6QL7 - chains F and R of the 18 polymer chains in the assembly; structure by X-ray diffraction, 4.60 A resolution (low resolution: residue-level contacts below are approximate; hydrogen-bond / salt-bridge calls are withheld).

== Chain F ==
Molecule: Fatty acid synthase subunit alpha
Source organism: Saccharomyces cerevisiae (strain ATCC 204508 / S288c)
Notes: EC 2.3.1.86, 1.1.1.100, 2.3.1.41
Reference sequence: P19097 (FAS2_YEAST); residues 1-1887 here = UniProt positions 1-1887
Sequence (1887 residues; each row starts with the number of its first residue):
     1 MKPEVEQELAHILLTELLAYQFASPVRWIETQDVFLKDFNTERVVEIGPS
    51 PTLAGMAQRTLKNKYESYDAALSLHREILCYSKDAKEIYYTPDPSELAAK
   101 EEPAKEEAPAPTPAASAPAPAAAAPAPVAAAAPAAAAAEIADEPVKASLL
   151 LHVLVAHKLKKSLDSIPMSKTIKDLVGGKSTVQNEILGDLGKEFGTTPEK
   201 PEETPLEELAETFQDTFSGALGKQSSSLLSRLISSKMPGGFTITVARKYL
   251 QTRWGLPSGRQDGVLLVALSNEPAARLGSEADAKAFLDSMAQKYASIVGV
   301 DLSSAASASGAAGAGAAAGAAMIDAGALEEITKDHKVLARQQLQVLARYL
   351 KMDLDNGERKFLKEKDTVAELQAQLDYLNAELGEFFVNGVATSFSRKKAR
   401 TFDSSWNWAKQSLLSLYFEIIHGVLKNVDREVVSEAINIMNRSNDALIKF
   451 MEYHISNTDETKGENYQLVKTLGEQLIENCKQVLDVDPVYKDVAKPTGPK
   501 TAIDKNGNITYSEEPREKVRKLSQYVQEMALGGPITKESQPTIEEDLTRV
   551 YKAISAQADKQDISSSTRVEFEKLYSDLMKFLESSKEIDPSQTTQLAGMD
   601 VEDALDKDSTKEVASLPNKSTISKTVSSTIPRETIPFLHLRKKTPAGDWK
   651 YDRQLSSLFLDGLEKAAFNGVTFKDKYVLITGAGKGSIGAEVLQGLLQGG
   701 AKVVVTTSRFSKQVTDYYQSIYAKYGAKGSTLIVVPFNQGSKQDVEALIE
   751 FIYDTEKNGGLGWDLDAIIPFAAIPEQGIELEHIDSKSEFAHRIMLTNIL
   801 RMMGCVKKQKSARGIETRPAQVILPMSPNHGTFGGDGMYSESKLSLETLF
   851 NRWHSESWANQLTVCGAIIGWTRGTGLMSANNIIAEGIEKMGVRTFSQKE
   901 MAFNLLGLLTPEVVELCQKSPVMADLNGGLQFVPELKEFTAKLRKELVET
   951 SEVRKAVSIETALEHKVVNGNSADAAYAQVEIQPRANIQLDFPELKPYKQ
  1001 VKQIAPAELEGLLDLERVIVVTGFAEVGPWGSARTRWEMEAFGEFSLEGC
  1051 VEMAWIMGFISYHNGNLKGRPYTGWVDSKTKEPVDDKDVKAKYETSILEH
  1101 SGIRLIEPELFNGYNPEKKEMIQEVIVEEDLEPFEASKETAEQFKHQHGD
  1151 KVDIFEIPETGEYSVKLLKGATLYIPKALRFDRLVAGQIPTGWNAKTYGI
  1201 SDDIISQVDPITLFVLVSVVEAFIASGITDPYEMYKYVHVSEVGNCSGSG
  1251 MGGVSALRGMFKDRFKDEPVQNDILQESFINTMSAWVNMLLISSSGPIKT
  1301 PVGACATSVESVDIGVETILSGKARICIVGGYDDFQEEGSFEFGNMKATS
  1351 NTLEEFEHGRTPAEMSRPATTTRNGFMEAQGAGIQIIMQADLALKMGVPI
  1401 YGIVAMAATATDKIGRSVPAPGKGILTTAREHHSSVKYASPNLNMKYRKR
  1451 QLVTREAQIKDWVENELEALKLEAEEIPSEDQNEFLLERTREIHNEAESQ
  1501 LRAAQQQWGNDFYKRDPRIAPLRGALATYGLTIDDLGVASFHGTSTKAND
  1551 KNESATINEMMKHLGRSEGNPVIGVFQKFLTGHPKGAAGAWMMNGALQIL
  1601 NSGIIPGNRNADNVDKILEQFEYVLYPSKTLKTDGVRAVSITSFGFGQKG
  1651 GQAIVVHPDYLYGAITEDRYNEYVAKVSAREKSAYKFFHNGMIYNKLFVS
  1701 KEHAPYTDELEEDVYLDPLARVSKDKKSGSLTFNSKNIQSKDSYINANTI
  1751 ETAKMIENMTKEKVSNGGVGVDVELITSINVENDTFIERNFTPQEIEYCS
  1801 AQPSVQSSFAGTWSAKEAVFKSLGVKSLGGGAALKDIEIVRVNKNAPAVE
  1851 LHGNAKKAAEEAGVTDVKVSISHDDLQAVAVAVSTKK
Not modelled in the structure: 96-139, 303-327, 542-598, 1887
UniProt features mapped onto this chain:
  - active site (For beta-ketoacyl synthase activity): C1305, H1542, H1583
  - binding site (acetyl-CoA): D1772 to E1774, Y1798, S1808, E1817 to S1827, R1841 to K1844, I1871 to H1873
  - binding site (Mg(2+)): D1772, V1773, E1774, S1872, H1873
  - modified residue: S50 (Phosphoserine), S180 (O-(pantetheine 4'-phosphoryl)serine), S523 (Phosphoserine), S958 (Phosphoserine), S1440 (Phosphoserine)
  - cross-link: K37 (Glycyl lysine isopeptide (Lys-Gly) (interchain with G-Cter in ubiquitin))

== Chain R ==
Molecule: Translation machinery-associated protein 17
Source organism: Saccharomyces cerevisiae (strain ATCC 204508 / S288c)
Reference sequence: Q12513 (TMA17_YEAST); numbering as in UniProt (aligned over 1-150)
Sequence (150 residues; each row starts with the number of its first residue):
     1 MCSAGGIRRPIQIEEFKTAISGMSDMELAQIKTEIENSINHLQRSNARLG
    51 KYIAKLEGADDRLEADDSDDLENIDSGDLALYKDSVRENEIVLNNYNERV
   101 DALEQETVYRKTGHGKSKHEVEAKDNTNKGPDVDMDNSNVDVVTPNSIFI
Not modelled in the structure: 1-2, 60-75, 114-132
UniProt features mapped onto this chain:
  - modified residue (Phosphoserine): S24, S68

== Interface between chain F and chain R ==
Residue-residue contacts - 18 pairs, chain F then chain R:
  G682(F) - M135(R)
  G682(F) - D136(R)
  G682(F) - N137(R)
  G684(F) - D136(R)
  G684(F) - N137(R)
  G684(F) - S138(R)
  K685(F) - S138(R)
  S687(F) - N137(R)
  S708(F) - D134(R)
  S708(F) - M135(R)
  F771(F) - V143(R)
  A772(F) - M135(R)
  A773(F) - M135(R)
  P775(F) - V140(R)
  P825(F) - V143(R)
  K1068(F) - Y109(R)
  G1069(F) - Q105(R)
  G1069(F) - Y109(R)
Interface residues without a listed pair, chain F (15 interface residues in all): I774, S827, I869
Interface residues without a listed pair, chain R (12 interface residues in all): V108, V142, P145

== In short ==
15 residues of chain F and 12 residues of chain R are in contact. Curated annotation (UniProt) lists 3
active-site residues, 23 acetyl-CoA-binding residues and 5 Mg2+-binding residues on chain F.
Chain F is Fatty acid synthase subunit alpha and chain R is Translation machinery-associated protein 17, both
from Saccharomyces cerevisiae (strain ATCC 204508 / S288c); the structure, Structure of fatty acid synthase
complex with bound gamma subunit from Saccharomyces cerevisiae at 4.6 angstrom, was determined by X-ray
diffraction together with 6QL5, 6QL6 and 6QL9 from the same study.
